Entry 8XLQ (X-ray diffraction, 1.95 A resolution); this record covers chain A.

Chain A:
Name: Fibroblast growth factor receptor 4
Organism: Homo sapiens
Notes: EC 2.7.10.1; fragment: kinase domain
UniProt: P22455 (FGFR4_HUMAN); numbering as in UniProt (aligned over 445-753)
Chain sequence (311 residues; each row starts with the number of its first residue):
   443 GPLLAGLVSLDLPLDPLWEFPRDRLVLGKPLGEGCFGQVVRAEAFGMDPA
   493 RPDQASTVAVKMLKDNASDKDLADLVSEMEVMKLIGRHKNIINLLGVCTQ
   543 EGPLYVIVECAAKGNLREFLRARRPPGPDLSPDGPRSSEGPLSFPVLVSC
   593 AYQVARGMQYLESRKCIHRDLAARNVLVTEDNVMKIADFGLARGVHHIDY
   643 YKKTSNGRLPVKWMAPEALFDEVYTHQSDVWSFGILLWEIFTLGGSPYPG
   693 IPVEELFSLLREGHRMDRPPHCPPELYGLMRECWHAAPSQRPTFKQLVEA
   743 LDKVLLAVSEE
Disordered / not traced: 443-452, 633-635, 752-753
Glycans and other covalent adducts: cxf007 (A1LVQ) linked to Cys552
Differences from the reference sequence: expression tag (443-444); engineered mutation Glu664 (Arg in P22455)
Small-molecule neighbours: cxf007 (A1LVQ): Leu473, Glu475, Gly476, Cys477, Val481, Arg483, Thr499, Ala501, Lys503, Glu520, Met524, Ile534, Val548, Val550, Glu551, Ala553, Ala554, Gly556, Arg616, Asn617, Leu619, Ala629, Asp630, Phe631
Curated features (UniProtKB/Swiss-Prot):
  - active site: Asp612 (Proton acceptor)
  - binding site (ATP): Leu473 to Val481, Lys503
  - modified residue: Ser573 (Phosphoserine), Tyr642 (Phosphotyrosine), Tyr643 (Phosphotyrosine)
  - natural variant: Val550 (V550M: In breast pleomorphic lobular sample), Pro712 (P712T: In a lung adenocarcinoma sample)
  - mutagenesis: Lys503 (K503R: Loss of kinase activity)

In short:
Covalently linked cxf007: at Cys552. From UniProt: active-site residue Asp612, 10 ATP-binding residues and one
mutagenesis site.
Chain A is Fibroblast growth factor receptor 4 (Homo sapiens); the structure, FGFR4 kinase domain with a
dual-warhead covalent inhibitor CXF-007, was determined by X-ray diffraction, deposited together with 8XLO.
